PDB entry 4U81 | X-ray diffraction, 2.70 A resolution | chain A

== Chain A ==
Protein: Dual specificity mitogen-activated protein kinase kinase 1
Source organism: Homo sapiens
Notes: EC 2.7.12.2; fragment: Kinase domain
Reference sequence: Q02750 (MP2K1_HUMAN); residues 62-393 here = UniProt positions 62-393
Sequence (341 residues; numbered 61 to 401; the number before each row is that of its first residue):
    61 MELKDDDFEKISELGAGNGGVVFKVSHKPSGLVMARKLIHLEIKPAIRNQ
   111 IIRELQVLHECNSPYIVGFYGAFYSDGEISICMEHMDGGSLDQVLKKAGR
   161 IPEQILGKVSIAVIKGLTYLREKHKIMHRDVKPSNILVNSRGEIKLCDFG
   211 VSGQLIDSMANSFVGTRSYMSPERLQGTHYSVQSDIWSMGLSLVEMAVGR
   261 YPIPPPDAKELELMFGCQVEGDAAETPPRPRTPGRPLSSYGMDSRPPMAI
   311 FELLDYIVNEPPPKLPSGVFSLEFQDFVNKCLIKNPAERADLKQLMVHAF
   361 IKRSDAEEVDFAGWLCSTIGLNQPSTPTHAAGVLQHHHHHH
Not modelled in the structure: 221-223, 276-305, 383-401
Construct notes: initiating methionine (61); expression tag (394-401)
Bound ions: Mg2+: Asn195, Asp208 (together with AMP-PNP)
Small-molecule neighbours:
  - 3EY (8-[(4-cyclopropyl-2-fluorophenyl)amino]-N-(2-hydroxyethoxy)imidazo[1,5-a]pyridine-7-carboxamide): Gly77, Asn78, Gly79, Gly80, Lys97, Ile99, Leu115, Leu118, Val127, Gly128, Phe129, Ile141, Met143, Cys207, Asp208, Phe209, Gly210, Val211, Ser212, Leu215, Ile216, Met219
  - AMP-PNP (ANP; phosphoaminophosphonic acid-adenylate ester): Leu74, Gly75, Ala76, Gly77, Asn78, Gly80, Val81, Val82, Ala95, Lys97, Val127, Met143, Glu144, His145, Met146, Ser150, Asp152, Gln153, Asp190, Lys192, Ser194, Asn195, Leu197, Asp208
UniProt features mapped onto this chain:
  - region: Glu270 to Pro307 (RAF1-binding)
  - active site: Asp190 (Proton acceptor)
  - binding site (ATP): Leu74 to Val82, Lys97, Met143 to Met146, Ser150 to Gln153, Lys192 to Asn195, Asp208
  - binding site (U0126): Lys97, Asp208 to Val211
  - binding site (K-252a): Glu144 to Met146, Ser194
  - modified residue: Ser218 (Phosphoserine), Ser222 (Phosphoserine), Thr286 (Phosphothreonine), Thr292 (Phosphothreonine), Ser298 (Phosphoserine)
  - natural variant: Gly128 (G128V: In CFC3), Tyr130 (Y130C: In CFC3)
  - mutagenesis: Lys97 (K97A: Loss of catalytic activity. Strongly reduces phosphorylation upon UV irradiation; K97R: Loss of catalytic activity. No effect on BRAF-KSR1 or BRAF-KSR2 dimerization), Ser150 (S150A: No loss of activity), Ser212 (S212A: No loss of activity), Ser218 (S218A: Loss of catalytic activity. No effect on BRAF-KSR1 dimerization; when associated with A-222; S218D: No effect on BRAF-KSR1 dimerization; when associated with D-222), Met219 (M219V: Increases interaction with KSR1 and BRAF; M219W: Increases interaction with KSR1 and BRAF; when associated with L-220), Ala220 (A220L: Increases interaction with KSR1 and BRAF; when associated with w-219), Asn221 (N221Y: Increases interaction with KSR1 and BRAF), Ser222 (S222A: Loss of catalytic activity. No effect on BRAF-KSR1 dimerization; when associated with A-218; S222D: No effect on BRAF-KSR1 dimerization; when associated with D-218), Phe311 (F311S: Loss of interaction with BRAF and KSR1. Loss of BRAF-KSR1 dimerization)

== Summary ==
Bound to chain A: compound 3EY and AMP-PNP. The Mg2+ site is built by Asn195 and Asp208. Curated annotation
(UniProt) lists active-site residue Asp190, 23 ATP-binding residues, 5 U0126-binding residues and 4
K-252a-binding residues.
Chain A is Dual specificity mitogen-activated protein kinase kinase 1 (Homo sapiens); the structure, MEK1
Kinase bound to small molecule inhibitor G659, was determined by X-ray diffraction (same publication as 4U7Z
and 4U80).
